Entry 4I0T (X-ray diffraction, 1.70 A resolution); this record covers chain A.

== Chain A ==
Name: Tyrosine-protein kinase SYK
From: Homo sapiens
Notes: EC 2.7.10.2; fragment: protein kinase domain
UniProtKB: P43405 (KSYK_HUMAN); numbering as in UniProt (aligned over 356-635)
Sequence (291 residues; each row starts with the number of its first residue):
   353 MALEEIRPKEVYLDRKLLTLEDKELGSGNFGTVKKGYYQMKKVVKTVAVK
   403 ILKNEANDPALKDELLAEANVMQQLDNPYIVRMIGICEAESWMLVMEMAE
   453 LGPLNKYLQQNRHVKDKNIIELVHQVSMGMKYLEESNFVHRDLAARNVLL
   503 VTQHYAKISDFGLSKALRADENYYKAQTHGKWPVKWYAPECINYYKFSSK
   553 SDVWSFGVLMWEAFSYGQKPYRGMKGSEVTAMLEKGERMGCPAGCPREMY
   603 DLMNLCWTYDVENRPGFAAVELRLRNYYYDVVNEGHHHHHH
Unresolved in the structure: 353-362, 405-410, 529-533, 640-643
Differences from the reference sequence: expression tag (353-355, 636-643)
UniProt features mapped onto this chain:
  - active site: D494 (Proton acceptor)
  - binding site (ATP): L377 to V385, K402
  - modified residue: Y364 (Phosphotyrosine), S379 (Phosphoserine), T384 (Phosphothreonine), Y484 (Phosphotyrosine), Y507 (Phosphotyrosine), Y525 (Phosphotyrosine), Y526 (Phosphotyrosine), T530 (Phosphothreonine), Y546 (Phosphotyrosine), S579 (Phosphoserine), T582 (Phosphothreonine), Y629 (Phosphotyrosine), Y630 (Phosphotyrosine), Y631 (Phosphotyrosine)
  - natural variant: M450 (M450I: In IMD82), S550 (S550F: In IMD82; S550Y: In IMD82)
  - mutagenesis: Y630 (Y630F: Loss of interaction with BLNK)
Small-molecule neighbours: 1B6 (N-tert-butyl-2-(5,6,7,8-tetrahydroimidazo[1,5-a]pyridin-1-yl)-5H-pyrrolo[2,3-b]pyrazine-7-carboxamide): L377, G378, F382, V385, A400, K402, V433, M448, E449, M450, A451, G454, P455, K458, R498, N499, L501, S511, D512

== In short ==
Chain A binds compound 1B6. From UniProt: active-site residue D494, 10 ATP-binding residues and one
mutagenesis site.
Chain A is Tyrosine-protein kinase SYK (Homo sapiens); the structure, Crystal structure of spleen tyrosine
kinase complexed with 2-(5,6,7,8-Tetrahydro-imidazo[1,5-a]pyridin-1-yl)-5H-pyrrolo[2,3-b]pyrazine-7-carboxylic
acid tert-butylamide, was determined by X-ray diffraction together with 4I0R and 4I0S from the same study.
